PDB entry 1QCY | X-ray diffraction, 2.30 A resolution | chain A

# Chain A
Protein: I-domain of integrin alpha1beta1
From: Homo sapiens
Notes: fragment: fragment, i-domain of human integrin a1b1; engineered mutation(s): K170E
Reference sequence: P56199 (ITA1_HUMAN); residues 141-333 here = UniProt positions 141-333
Chain sequence (193 residues; numbered 141 to 333; the number before each row is that of its first residue):
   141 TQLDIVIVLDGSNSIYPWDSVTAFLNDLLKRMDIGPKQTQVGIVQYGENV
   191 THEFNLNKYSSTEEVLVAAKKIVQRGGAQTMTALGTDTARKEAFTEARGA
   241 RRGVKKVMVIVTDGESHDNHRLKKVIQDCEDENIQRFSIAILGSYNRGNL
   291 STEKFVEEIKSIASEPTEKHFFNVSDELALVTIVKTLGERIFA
Bound ions: Mg2+: S152, S154, D253

# Summary
S152, S154 and D253 form the Mg2+ site.
Chain A is I-domain of integrin alpha1beta1 (Homo sapiens); the structure, The crystal structure of the
I-domain of human integrin alpha1beta1, was determined by X-ray diffraction (same publication as 1PT6).
